Entry 4PWA (X-ray diffraction, 2.19 A resolution); this record covers chains A and C.

== Chain A (and C) ==
Molecule: Putative cytochrome C
Source organism: Sinorhizobium meliloti
Notes: chain C of this document is another copy of the same molecule, construct and numbering; everything in this record applies to it too
UniProt: Q92M25 (Q92M25_RHIME); residue numbers follow UniProt; this construct covers 28-113
Amino-acid sequence (106 residues; numbered 27 to 132; the number before each row is that of its first residue):
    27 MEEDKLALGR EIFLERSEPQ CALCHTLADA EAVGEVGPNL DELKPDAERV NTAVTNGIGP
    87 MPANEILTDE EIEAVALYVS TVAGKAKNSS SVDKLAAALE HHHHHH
Not modelled in the structure: 27-28, 115-132 (chain C: 112-132)
Sequence notes: initiating methionine (27); expression tag (114-132)
Covalently attached groups: heme c (HEC) linked to Cys-47, Cys-50
Ion coordination: heme c Fe: His-51, Met-87
Small-molecule neighbours: heme c (HEC): Ser-43, Pro-45, Gln-46, His-51, Val-62, Gly-63, Pro-64, Leu-66, Leu-69, Pro-71, Arg-75, Val-76, Ala-79, Val-80, Ile-84, Gly-85, Pro-86, Met-87, Pro-88, Leu-93, Val-101, Val-105
What the authors report for this chain:
  - heme c coordination: His-51, Met-87
  - binding site for heme c: Cys-50, Val-62, Val-76, Val-80, Val-101

== Chain A / chain C interface ==
Pairs across the interface - 12 pairs, chain A then chain C:
  Glu-44(A) / Glu-57(C)
  Pro-45(A) / Ala-54(C)
  Pro-45(A) / Glu-57(C)
  Leu-49(A) / Val-59(C)  hydrophobic
  Glu-61(A) / Glu-61(C)
  Val-62(A) / Thr-52(C)
  Val-62(A) / Glu-61(C)
  Val-62(A) / Asn-65(C)
  Pro-86(A) / Asn-65(C)
  Pro-86(A) / Asp-67(C)
  Pro-86(A) / Glu-68(C)
  Pro-88(A) / Ala-54(C)  hydrophobic
Other interface residues (no listed pair), chain A (8 interface residues in all): Cys-50
Other interface residues (no listed pair), chain C (10 interface residues in all): Gly-60, Lys-111

== In short ==
8 residues of chain A and 10 residues of chain C are in contact. Heme c is covalently linked to Cys-47(A). The
heme c Fe site is built by His-51(A) and Met-87(A). The paper reports a binding site for heme c at Cys-50(A),
Val-62(A) and Val-76(A) among others; heme c coordination by His-51(A) and Met-87(A).
Chain A and chain C are both Putative cytochrome C (Sinorhizobium meliloti); the structure, Crystal structure
of the c-type cytochrome SorU from Sinorhizobium meliloti, was determined by X-ray diffraction together with
4PW3 and 4PW9 from the same study.
